PDB entry 7Z7D | X-ray diffraction, 2.00 A resolution | chains D and E of the 6 polymer chains in the assembly

# Chain D
Name: Tubulin beta-2B chain
Organism: Bos taurus
Reference sequence: Q6B856 (TBB2B_BOVIN); the author numbering skips numbers that UniProt does not, so the offset changes along the chain: 1-42 = UniProt 1-42; 45-360 = UniProt 43-358; 369-455 = UniProt 359-445
Amino-acid sequence (445 residues; numbered 1 to 455; 10 numbers in that range are skipped by the numbering (no residue carries them; nothing is unmodelled there); the number before each row is that of its first residue):
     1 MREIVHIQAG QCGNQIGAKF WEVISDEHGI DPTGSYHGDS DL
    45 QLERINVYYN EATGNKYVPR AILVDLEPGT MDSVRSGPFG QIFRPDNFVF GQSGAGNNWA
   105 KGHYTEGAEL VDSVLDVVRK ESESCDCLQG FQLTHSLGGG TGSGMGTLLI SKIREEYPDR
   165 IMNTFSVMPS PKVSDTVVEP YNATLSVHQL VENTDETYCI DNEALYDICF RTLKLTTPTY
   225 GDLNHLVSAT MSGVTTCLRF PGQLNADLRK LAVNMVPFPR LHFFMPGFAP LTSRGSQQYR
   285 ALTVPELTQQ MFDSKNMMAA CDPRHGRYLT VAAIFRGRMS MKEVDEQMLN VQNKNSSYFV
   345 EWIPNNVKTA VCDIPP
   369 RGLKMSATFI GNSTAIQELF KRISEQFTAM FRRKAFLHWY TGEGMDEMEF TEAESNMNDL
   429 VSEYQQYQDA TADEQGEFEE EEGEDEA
Not modelled in the structure: 276-285, 442-455
Ion coordination: Mg2+: Gln11 (together with GDP)
Small-molecule neighbours: GDP (guanosine-5'-diphosphate): Gly10, Gln11, Cys12, Gln15, Ile16, Asp69, Ala99, Asn101, Ser140, Gly142, Gly143, Gly144, Thr145, Gly146, Val171, Pro173, Val177, Ser178, Glu183, Asn206, Leu209, Tyr224, Leu227, Asn228, Val231
Curated features (UniProtKB/Swiss-Prot):
  - motif: Met1 to Ile4 (MREI motif)
  - binding site (GTP): Gln11, Glu71, Ser140, Gly144, Thr145, Gly146, Asn206, Asn228
  - binding site (Mg(2+)): Glu71
  - modified residue: Ser40 (Phosphoserine), Thr57 (Phosphothreonine), Lys60 (N6-acetyllysine), Ser174 (Phosphoserine), Thr287 (Phosphothreonine), Thr292 (Phosphothreonine), Arg320 (Omega-N-methylarginine), Glu448 (5-glutamyl polyglutamate)
  - cross-link (Glycyl lysine isopeptide (Lys-Gly)): Lys60 (interchain with G-Cter in ubiquitin), Lys326 (interchain with G-Cter in ubiquitin)

# Chain E
Name: Stathmin-4
Organism: Rattus norvegicus
Reference sequence: P63043 (STMN4_RAT); residues 5-145 here correspond to UniProt positions 49-189 (UniProt number = residue number + 44)
Amino-acid sequence (143 residues; numbered 3 to 145; the number before each row is that of its first residue):
     3 MADMEVIELN KCTSGQSFEV ILKPPSFDGV PEFNASLPRR RDPSLEEIQK KLEAAEERRK
    63 YQEAELLKHL AEKREHEREV IQKAIEENNN FIKMAKEKLA QKMESNKENR EAHLAAMLER
   123 LQEKDKHAEE VRKNKELKEE ASR
Not modelled in the structure: 3-5, 29-43, 143-145
Differences from the reference sequence: initiating methionine (3); expression tag (4)
Curated features (UniProtKB/Swiss-Prot):
  - modified residue: Ser46 (Phosphoserine)

# How chain D and chain E interact
Pairs across the interface (28; chain D residue first):
  Tyr108(D) with His129(E), hydrogen bond; Ala130(E), hydrophobic; Val133(E), hydrophobic; Arg134(E), hydrogen bond (backbone-side chain)
  Thr109(D) with Lys137(E)
  Ala112(D) with Arg134(E)
  Ser155(D) with Leu123(E); Lys126(E)
  Lys156(D) with Asp127(E), salt bridge
  Arg158(D) with Leu123(E)
  Glu159(D) with Leu120(E); Leu123(E); Gln124(E); Asp127(E)
  Pro162(D) with Met119(E), hydrophobic
  Asp163(D) with Arg112(E)
  Gln193(D) with Lys126(E), hydrogen bond
  Asn197(D) with Leu123(E); Lys126(E)
  Thr409(D) with Lys140(E), hydrogen bond (backbone-side chain)
  Gly410(D) with Lys137(E)
  Glu411(D) with Val133(E); Lys137(E), salt bridge
  Gly412(D) with Val133(E); Asn136(E); Lys137(E)
  Met413(D) with Val133(E)
  Glu417(D) with His129(E), salt bridge
Interface residues without a listed pair, chain D (18 interface residues in all): His107
Interface residues without a listed pair, chain E (15 interface residues in all): Leu116

# Summary
18 residues of chain D and 15 residues of chain E are in contact, with 4 hydrogen bonds and 3 salt bridges.
Polar pairs include Lys156(D)-Asp127(E), Glu411(D)-Lys137(E) and Glu417(D)-His129(E). Bound to chain D: GDP.
Chain D is Tubulin beta-2B chain (Bos taurus) and chain E is Stathmin-4 (Rattus norvegicus); the structure,
Tubulin-Todalam-Vinblastine-complex, was determined by X-ray diffraction, deposited together with 5SB3, 5SB4,
5SB5, 5SB6 and 5SB7.
